PDB entry 5XM0 | X-ray diffraction, 2.87 A resolution | chains H and J of the 10 polymer chains in the assembly

== Chain H ==
Molecule: Histone H2B type 3-A
Source organism: Mus musculus
UniProt: Q9D2U9 (H2B3A_MOUSE); residues 0-125 here correspond to UniProt positions 1-126 (UniProt number = residue number + 1)
Sequence (129 residues; each row starts with the number of its first residue; numbers below 1 keep their minus sign (Gly-3 is residue -3)):
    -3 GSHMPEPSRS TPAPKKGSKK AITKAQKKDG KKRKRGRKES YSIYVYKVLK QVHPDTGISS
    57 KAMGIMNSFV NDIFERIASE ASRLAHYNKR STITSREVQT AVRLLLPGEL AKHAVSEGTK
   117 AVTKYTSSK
Not modelled in the structure: -3 to 32, 125
Construct notes: expression tag (-3 to -1)
Curated features (UniProtKB/Swiss-Prot):
  - modified residue: Pro1 (N-acetylproline), Glu2 (ADP-ribosyl glutamic acid), Ser6 (ADP-ribosylserine), Lys11 (N6-(beta-hydroxybutyryl)lysine), Lys12 (N6-(2-hydroxyisobutyryl)lysine), Ser14 (Phosphoserine), Lys15 (N6-acetyllysine), Lys16 (N6-acetyllysine), Lys20 (N6-(2-hydroxyisobutyryl)lysine), Lys23 (N6-(2-hydroxyisobutyryl)lysine), Lys24 (N6-(2-hydroxyisobutyryl)lysine), Lys34 (N6-(2-hydroxyisobutyryl)lysine), Glu35 (PolyADP-ribosyl glutamic acid), Ser36 (Phosphoserine), Lys43 (N6-(2-hydroxyisobutyryl)lysine), Lys46 (N6-(2-hydroxyisobutyryl)lysine), Lys57 (N6,N6-dimethyllysine), Arg79 (Dimethylated arginine), Lys85 (N6,N6,N6-trimethyllysine), Arg86 (Omega-N-methylarginine) and 5 more in UniProt
  - glycosylation: Ser112 (O-linked (GlcNAc) serine)
  - cross-link (Glycyl lysine isopeptide (Lys-Gly)): Lys20 (interchain with G-Cter in SUMO2), Lys34 (interchain with G-Cter in ubiquitin), Lys120 (interchain with G-Cter in ubiquitin)

== Chain J ==
Molecule: 146-nt DNA strand
Source organism: Homo sapiens
Sequence (146 nucleotides; each row starts with the number of its first residue):
   147 ATCAATATCC ACCTGCAGAT TCTACCAAAA GTGTATTTGG AAACTGCTCC ATCAAAAGGC
   207 ATGTTCAGCT GAATTCAGCT GAACATGCCT TTTGATGGAG CAGTTTCCAA ATACACTTTT
   267 GGTAGAATCT GCAGGTGGAT ATTGAT

== How chain H and chain J interact ==
Pairs across the interface - 12 pairs, chain H then chain J:
  Arg33(H) - DT250(J)  salt bridge to the phosphate
  Tyr42(H) - DT167(J)  phosphate contact
  Tyr42(H) - DC168(J)  phosphate contact
  Gly53(H) - DT167(J)  phosphate contact
  Ile54(H) - DT167(J)  phosphate contact
  Ser55(H) - DT166(J)  phosphate contact
  Ser56(H) - DT166(J)  hydrogen bond to the phosphate
  Arg86(H) - DG186(J)  salt bridge to the phosphate
  Ser87(H) - DG185(J)  sugar contact
  Ser87(H) - DG186(J)  hydrogen bond to the phosphate
  Thr88(H) - DG185(J)  phosphate contact
  Thr88(H) - DG186(J)  hydrogen bond to the phosphate
Interface residues without a listed pair, chain H (11 interface residues in all): Lys57, Lys85
Interface residues without a listed pair, chain J (7 interface residues in all): DA187

== Summary ==
The interface between chain H and chain J involves 11 residues on one side and 7 on the other, with 3 hydrogen
bonds and 2 salt bridges. Among the polar pairs are Ser56(H)-DT166(J), Ser87(H)-DG186(J) and
Thr88(H)-DG186(J).
Chain H is Histone H2B type 3-A (Mus musculus) and chain J is a 146-nt DNA strand (Homo sapiens); the
structure, The mouse nucleosome structure containing H2A, H2B type3-A, H3.3, and H4, was determined by X-ray
diffraction (same publication as 5XM1).
